Entry 4R8G (X-ray diffraction, 3.50 A resolution); this record covers chains B and H of the 4 polymer chains in the assembly.

# Chain B (and H)
Molecule: Calmodulin
Organism: Xenopus laevis
Notes: chain H of this document is another copy of the same molecule, construct and numbering; everything in this record applies to it too
Reference sequence: P62155 (CALM_XENLA); residues 1-148 here correspond to UniProt positions 2-149 (UniProt number = residue number + 1)
Amino-acid sequence (148 residues; row label = number of the first residue in the row):
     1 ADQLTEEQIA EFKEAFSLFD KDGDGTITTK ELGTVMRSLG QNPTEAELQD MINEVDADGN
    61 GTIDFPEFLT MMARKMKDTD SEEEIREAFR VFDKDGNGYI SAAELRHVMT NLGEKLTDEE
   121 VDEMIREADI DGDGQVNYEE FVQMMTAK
Not modelled in the structure: 1-2, 77-79, 130-134, 147-148 (chain H: 131-133, 148)

# How chain B and chain H interact
Pairs across the interface (7; chain B residue first):
  Ser17(B) - His107(H)
  Asp20(B) - His107(H)  salt bridge
  Lys21(B) - Glu104(H)
  Asp22(B) - Ala103(H)
  Asp22(B) - Glu104(H)
  Asp22(B) - His107(H)
  Gly23(B) - His107(H)  hydrogen bond (backbone-side chain)
Interface residues without a listed pair, chain B (6 interface residues in all): Leu18
Interface residues without a listed pair, chain H (4 interface residues in all): Leu112

# Overview
The interface between chain B and chain H involves 6 residues on one side and 4 on the other; the contacts
include 1 hydrogen bond and 1 salt bridge. Polar pairs include Asp20(B)-His107(H) and Gly23(B)-His107(H).
Chain B and chain H are both Calmodulin (Xenopus laevis); the structure, Crystal Structure of Myosin-1c tail
in complex with Calmodulin, was determined by X-ray diffraction.
